Entry 4EJ2 (X-ray diffraction, 2.65 A resolution); this record covers chain A.

== Chain A ==
Name: Glycogen phosphorylase, muscle form
Organism: Oryctolagus cuniculus
Notes: EC 2.4.1.1
UniProtKB: P00489 (PYGM_RABIT); residues 12-836 here correspond to UniProt positions 13-837 (UniProt number = residue number + 1)
Amino-acid sequence (825 residues; row label = number of the first residue in the row):
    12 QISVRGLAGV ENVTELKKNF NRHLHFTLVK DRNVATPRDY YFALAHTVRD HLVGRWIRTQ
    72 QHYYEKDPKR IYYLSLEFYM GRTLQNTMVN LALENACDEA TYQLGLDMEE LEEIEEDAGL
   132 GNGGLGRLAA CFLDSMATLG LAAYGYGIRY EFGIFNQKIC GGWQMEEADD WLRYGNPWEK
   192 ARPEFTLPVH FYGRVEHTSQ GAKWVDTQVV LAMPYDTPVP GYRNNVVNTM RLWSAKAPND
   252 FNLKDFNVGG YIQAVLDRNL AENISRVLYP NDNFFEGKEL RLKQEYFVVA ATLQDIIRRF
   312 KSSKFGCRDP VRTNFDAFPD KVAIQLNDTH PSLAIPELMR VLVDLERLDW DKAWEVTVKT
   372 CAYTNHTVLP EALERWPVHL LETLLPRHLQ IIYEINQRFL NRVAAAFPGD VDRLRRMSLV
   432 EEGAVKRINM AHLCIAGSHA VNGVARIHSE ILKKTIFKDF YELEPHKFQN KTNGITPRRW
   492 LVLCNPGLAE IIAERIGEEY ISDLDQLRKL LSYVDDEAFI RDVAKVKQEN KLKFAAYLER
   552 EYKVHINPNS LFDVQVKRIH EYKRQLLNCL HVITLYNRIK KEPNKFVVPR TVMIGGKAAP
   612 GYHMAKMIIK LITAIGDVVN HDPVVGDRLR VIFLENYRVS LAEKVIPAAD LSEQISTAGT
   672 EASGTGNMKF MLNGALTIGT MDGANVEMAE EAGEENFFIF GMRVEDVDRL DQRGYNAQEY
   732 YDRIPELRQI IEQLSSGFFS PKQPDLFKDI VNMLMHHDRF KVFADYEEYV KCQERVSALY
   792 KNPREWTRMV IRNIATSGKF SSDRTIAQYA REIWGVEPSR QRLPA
Not modelled in the structure: 255-260, 315-323
Modified / non-standard residues: K680 ((2S)-2-amino-6-[[3-hydroxy-2-methyl-5-(phosphonooxymethyl)pyridin-4-yl]methylideneamino]hexanoic acid; LLP)
Small-molecule neighbours: D1F (1-(beta-D-glucopyranosyl)-5-(hept-1-yn-1-yl)pyrimidine-2,4(1H,3H)-dione): G134, G135, L136, L139, D283, D339, T340, H341, H377, T378, A383, L384, E385, V455, N484, Y573, E672, A673, S674, G675, T676
UniProt features mapped onto this chain:
  - binding site (AMP): D42, Y75, R309 to C318
  - site: C108 (Involved in the association of subunits), C142 (Involved in the association of subunits), Y155 (Can be labeled by an AMP analog)
  - modified residue: S14 (Phosphoserine), Y203 (Phosphotyrosine), Y226 (Phosphotyrosine), S429 (Phosphoserine), Y472 (Phosphotyrosine), S513 (Phosphoserine), K680 (N6-(pyridoxal phosphate)lysine), S746 (Phosphoserine), S747 (Phosphoserine)

== Overview ==
Ligands of chain A: compound D1F. Curated annotation (UniProt) lists 12 AMP-binding residues.
Chain A is Glycogen phosphorylase, muscle form (Oryctolagus cuniculus); the structure, Crystal structure of
GPb in complex with DK10, was determined by X-ray diffraction, deposited together with 4EKE, 4EKY, 4EL0 and
4EL5.
